PDB entry 8ZE8 | X-ray diffraction, 2.07 A resolution | chains A and E

Chain A:
Name: Arf-GAP with SH3 domain, ANK repeat and PH domain-containing protein 1
From: Mus musculus
Reference sequence: Q9QWY8 (ASAP1_MOUSE); residue numbers follow UniProt; this construct covers 1083-1147
Chain sequence (69 residues; row label = number of the first residue in the row):
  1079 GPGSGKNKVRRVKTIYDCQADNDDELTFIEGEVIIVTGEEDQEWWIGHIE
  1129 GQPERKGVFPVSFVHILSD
Not modelled in the structure: 1079-1085
Differences from the reference sequence: expression tag (1079-1082)
UniProt features mapped onto this chain:
  - modified residue: Ser1146 (Phosphoserine)

Chain E:
Name: Ankyrin-2
Reference sequence: Q01484 (ANK2_HUMAN); residues 1699-1710 here = UniProt positions 1699-1710
Chain sequence (12 residues; each row starts with the number of its first residue):
  1699 GIKKPVRRKLKE
Not modelled in the structure: 1699, 1707-1710
What the authors report for this chain:
  - mutagenesis - K1702E/R1705E: abolished binding to Arf-GAP with SH3 domain, ANK repeat and PH domain-containing protein 1 (chain A)
  - mutagenesis - P1703G (3-fold): decreased binding to Arf-GAP with SH3 domain, ANK repeat and PH domain-containing protein 1 (chain A)

How chain A and chain E interact:
Pairs across the interface (14):
  Tyr1094(A) with Ile1700(E), hydrophobic
  Cys1096(A) with Lys1702(E)
  Gln1097(A) with Lys1702(E), hydrogen bond (backbone-side chain)
  Asp1099(A) with Lys1702(E), salt bridge
  Asp1102(A) with Arg1705(E), salt bridge
  Glu1103(A) with Arg1705(E), salt bridge
  Glu1118(A) with Arg1705(E), salt bridge
  Glu1121(A) with Pro1703(E)
  Trp1122(A) with Lys1702(E); Pro1703(E), hydrogen bond (side chain-backbone); Val1704(E), hydrogen bond (side chain-backbone); Arg1705(E)
  Val1136(A) with Arg1705(E)
  Ser1140(A) with Pro1703(E)
Interface residues without a listed pair, chain A (15 interface residues in all): Asn1100, Asp1119, Pro1138, Phe1141
Interface residues without a listed pair, chain E (7 interface residues in all): Lys1701, Arg1706
From the paper, about this interface:
  - hot spots on chain E (mutagenesis) - K1702E (264-fold), R1705E: decreased binding to Arf-GAP with SH3 domain, ANK repeat and PH domain-containing protein 1 (chain A)

Overview:
15 residues of chain A and 7 residues of chain E are in contact, with 3 hydrogen bonds and 4 salt bridges.
Polar pairs include Asp1099(A)-Lys1702(E), Asp1102(A)-Arg1705(E) and Glu1103(A)-Arg1705(E). From the paper:
P1703G, K1702E and R1705E of chain E reduce binding to Arf-GAP with SH3 domain, ANK repeat and PH
domain-containing protein 1 (chain A); K1702E/R1705E of chain E abolish binding to Arf-GAP with SH3 domain,
ANK repeat and PH domain-containing protein 1 (chain A).
Here chain A is Arf-GAP with SH3 domain, ANK repeat and PH domain-containing protein 1 (Mus musculus) and
chain E is Ankyrin-2. Entry 8ZE8 (Arf-GTPase activating protein Asap1 SH3 domain in complex with 440 Kd
Ankyrin-B fragment) was determined by X-ray diffraction.
